PDB entry 4XIU | X-ray diffraction, 2.50 A resolution | chains C and A of the 3 polymer chains in the assembly

# Chain C
Molecule: Synthetic oligonucleotide template strand
Sequence (14 nucleotides; numbered 203 to 216; the number before each row is that of its first residue):
   203 TGGGCGCCGTGGTC

# Chain A
Name: DNA polymerase I, thermostable
Organism: Thermus aquaticus
Notes: EC 2.7.7.7; fragment: Klenow fragment of DNA polymerase I from Thermus aquatics
UniProtKB: P19821 (DPO1_THEAQ); residue numbers follow UniProt; this construct covers 294-832
Sequence (539 residues; row label = number of the first residue in the row):
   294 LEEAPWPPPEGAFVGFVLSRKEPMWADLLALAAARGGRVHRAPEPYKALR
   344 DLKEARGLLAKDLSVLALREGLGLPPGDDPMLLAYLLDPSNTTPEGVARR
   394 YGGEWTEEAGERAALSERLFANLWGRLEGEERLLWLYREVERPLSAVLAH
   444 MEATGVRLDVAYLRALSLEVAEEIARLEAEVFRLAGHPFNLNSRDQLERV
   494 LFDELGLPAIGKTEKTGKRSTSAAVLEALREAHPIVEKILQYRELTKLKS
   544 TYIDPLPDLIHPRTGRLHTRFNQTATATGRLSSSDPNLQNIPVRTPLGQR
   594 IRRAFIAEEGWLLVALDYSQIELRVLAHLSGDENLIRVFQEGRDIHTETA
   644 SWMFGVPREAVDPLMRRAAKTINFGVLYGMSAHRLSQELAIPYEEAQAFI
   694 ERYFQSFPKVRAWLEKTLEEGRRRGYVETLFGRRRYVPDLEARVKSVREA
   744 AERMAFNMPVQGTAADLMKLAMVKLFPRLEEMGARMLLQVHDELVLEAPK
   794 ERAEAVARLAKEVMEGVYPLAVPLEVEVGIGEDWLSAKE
Differences from the reference sequence: engineered mutation Leu707 (Ile in P19821)
Ion coordination: Mg2+: Asp610, Glu786
What the authors report for this chain:
  - binding site for Synthetic oligonucleotide template strand (chain C): Tyr671
  - mutagenesis - I707L: decreased catalytic activity on AA overhang
  - mutagenesis - I707L: increased catalytic activity on CCG and TTG template overhangs

# Chain C / chain A interface
Residue-residue contacts (43):
  DT203(C) - Ser674(A)  hydrogen bond to the phosphate
  DT203(C) - Lys738(A)  base contact
  DT203(C) - Ser739(A)  base contact
  DT203(C) - Glu742(A)  hydrogen bond to the base
  DT203(C) - Arg746(A)  hydrogen bond to the base
  DG204(C) - Tyr671(A)  sugar contact
  DG204(C) - Gly672(A)  sugar contact
  DG204(C) - Met673(A)  base contact
  DG204(C) - Ser674(A)  hydrogen bond to the phosphate
  DG204(C) - Arg677(A)  phosphate contact
  DG205(C) - Arg573(A)  base contact
  DG205(C) - Tyr671(A)  stacking on the base
  DG205(C) - Arg746(A)  salt bridge to the phosphate
  DG205(C) - Met747(A)  phosphate contact
  DG205(C) - Asn750(A)  sugar contact
  DG205(C) - Gln754(A)  base contact
  DG206(C) - Thr569(A)  hydrogen bond to the phosphate
  DG206(C) - Ala570(A)  phosphate contact
  DG206(C) - Thr571(A)  sugar contact
  DG206(C) - Arg573(A)  hydrogen bond to the base
  DG206(C) - Arg728(A)  salt bridge to the phosphate
  DG206(C) - Met747(A)  phosphate contact
  DG206(C) - Gln754(A)  hydrogen bond to the sugar
  DG206(C) - His784(A)  base contact
  DC207(C) - Thr569(A)  hydrogen bond to the phosphate
  DC207(C) - Ala570(A)  hydrogen bond to the phosphate
  DC207(C) - Ser575(A)  phosphate contact
  DG208(C) - Ala568(A)  phosphate contact
  DG208(C) - Ser575(A)  hydrogen bond to the phosphate
  DG208(C) - Ser576(A)  sugar contact
  DG208(C) - Ser577(A)  phosphate contact
  DG208(C) - Asn580(A)  hydrogen bond to the sugar
  DC209(C) - Ser577(A)  phosphate contact
  DC209(C) - Asp578(A)  hydrogen bond to the phosphate
  DC210(C) - Ser543(A)  sugar contact
  DC210(C) - Thr544(A)  hydrogen bond to the sugar
  DG211(C) - Asn485(A)  phosphate contact
  DT212(C) - Asn483(A)  hydrogen bond to the phosphate
  DT212(C) - Asn485(A)  hydrogen bond to the phosphate
  DT212(C) - Ser486(A)  phosphate contact
  DG213(C) - Ser486(A)  hydrogen bond to the phosphate
  DG213(C) - Asp488(A)  sugar contact
  DG213(C) - Gln489(A)  hydrogen bond to the phosphate
Also at the interface, not in a pair above, chain A (38 interface residues in all): Lys540, Pro548, Asn565, Pro579, Asn583, Leu670, Ala743

# Summary
11 residues of chain C and 38 residues of chain A are in contact; the contacts include 17 hydrogen bonds, 2
salt bridges and 1 aromatic stacking contact. Among the polar pairs are DT203(C)-Glu742(A), DT203(C)-Arg746(A)
and DG206(C)-Arg573(A). The paper reports a binding site for Synthetic oligonucleotide template strand (chain
C) at Tyr671(A); I707L of chain A reduces catalytic activity on AA overhang.
Here chain C is Synthetic oligonucleotide template strand and chain A is DNA polymerase I, thermostable
(Thermus aquaticus). Entry 4XIU (Binary complex structure of Klenow fragment of Taq DNA polymerase I707L
mutant with DNA containing TTT ...) was determined by X-ray diffraction together with 4N56 and 4N5S from the
same study.
